PDB entry 1EKB | X-ray diffraction, 2.30 A resolution | chains B and C of the 3 polymer chains in the assembly

Chain B:
Name: Enteropeptidase
Source organism: Bos taurus
Notes: EC 3.4.21.9; fragment: serine protease domain or light chain
UniProtKB: P98072 (ENTK_BOVIN); the construct lacks a stretch of the UniProt sequence and is renumbered around it, so the offset changes along the chain: 16-35 = UniProt 801-820; 37-60 = UniProt 821-844; 61-77 = UniProt 850-866; 78-148 = UniProt 868-938; 5 more segments
Chain sequence (235 residues; each row starts with the number of its first residue; note: 5 numbers in that range are skipped by the numbering (no residue carries them; nothing is unmodelled there); a row labelled like 60F-60I holds insertion residues (60F, then the next letters in order)):
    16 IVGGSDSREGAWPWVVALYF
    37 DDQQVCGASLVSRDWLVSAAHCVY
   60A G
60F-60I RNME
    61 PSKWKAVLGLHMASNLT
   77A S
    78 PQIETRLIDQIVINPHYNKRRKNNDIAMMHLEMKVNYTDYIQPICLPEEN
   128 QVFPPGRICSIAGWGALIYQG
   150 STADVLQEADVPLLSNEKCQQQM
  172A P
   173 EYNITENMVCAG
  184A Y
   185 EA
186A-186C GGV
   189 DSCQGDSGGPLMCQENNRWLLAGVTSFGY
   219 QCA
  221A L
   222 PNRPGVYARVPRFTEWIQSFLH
Cystine bridges: Cys-42/Cys-58, Cys-136/Cys-201, Cys-168/Cys-182, Cys-191/Cys-220
Ion coordination: Zn2+ site 1 near Asp-50 (its only coordinating residue here); Zn2+ site 2 near Glu-126 (its only coordinating residue here)

Chain C:
Name: Val-asp-asp-asp-asp-lyk peptide
Chain sequence (7 residues; row label = number of the first residue in the row):
   301 VDDDDXX
Not modelled in the structure: 301-302
Modified positions: LYK ((2S)-2,6-diaminohexane-1,1-diol) at position 306; 0QE (chloromethane) at position 307

Chain B / chain C interface:
Pairs across the interface - 24 pairs, chain B then chain C:
  His-57(B) with Asp-305(C); LYK_306(C), hydrogen bond (side chain-backbone); 0QE_307(C), covalent bond
  Lys-99(B) with Asp-303(C), salt bridge; Asp-304(C); Asp-305(C), salt bridge
  Tyr-174(B) with Asp-304(C), hydrogen bond
  Asp-189(B) with LYK_306(C)
  Ser-190(B) with LYK_306(C)
  Gln-192(B) with Asp-304(C); Asp-305(C), hydrogen bond (side chain-backbone); LYK_306(C)
  Gly-193(B) with LYK_306(C)
  Ser-195(B) with LYK_306(C), covalent bond; 0QE_307(C)
  Thr-213(B) with LYK_306(C)
  Ser-214(B) with Asp-305(C); LYK_306(C), hydrogen bond (backbone-backbone)
  Phe-215(B) with Asp-304(C); Asp-305(C); LYK_306(C)
  Gly-216(B) with Asp-304(C), hydrogen bond (backbone-backbone); LYK_306(C)
  Gly-226(B) with LYK_306(C)
Other interface residues (no listed pair), chain B (19 interface residues in all): Asp-102, Cys-191, Asp-194, Tyr-217, Gln-219, Cys-220

Summary:
19 residues of chain B face 5 of chain C across their interface; the contacts include 2 covalent bonds, 5
hydrogen bonds and 2 salt bridges. Polar contacts include Lys-99(B)/Asp-303(C), Lys-99(B)/Asp-305(C) and
His-57(B)/LYK_306(C).
Here chain B is Enteropeptidase (Bos taurus) and chain C is Val-asp-asp-asp-asp-lyk peptide. Entry 1EKB (The
serine protease domain of enteropeptidase bound to inhibitor val-asp-asp-asp-asp-lys-chloromethane) was
determined by X-ray diffraction.
